7VFD - chains A and B of the 3 polymer chains in the assembly; structure by electron microscopy, 2.25 A resolution.

# Chain A (and B)
Molecule: Scaffold protein D13
Organism: Vaccinia virus (strain Western Reserve)
Notes: chain B of this document is another copy of the same molecule, construct and numbering; everything in this record applies to it too
UniProtKB: P68440 (D13_VACCW); residues 1-548 here = UniProt positions 1-548
Chain sequence (549 residues; each row starts with the number of its first residue; numbering starts at 0):
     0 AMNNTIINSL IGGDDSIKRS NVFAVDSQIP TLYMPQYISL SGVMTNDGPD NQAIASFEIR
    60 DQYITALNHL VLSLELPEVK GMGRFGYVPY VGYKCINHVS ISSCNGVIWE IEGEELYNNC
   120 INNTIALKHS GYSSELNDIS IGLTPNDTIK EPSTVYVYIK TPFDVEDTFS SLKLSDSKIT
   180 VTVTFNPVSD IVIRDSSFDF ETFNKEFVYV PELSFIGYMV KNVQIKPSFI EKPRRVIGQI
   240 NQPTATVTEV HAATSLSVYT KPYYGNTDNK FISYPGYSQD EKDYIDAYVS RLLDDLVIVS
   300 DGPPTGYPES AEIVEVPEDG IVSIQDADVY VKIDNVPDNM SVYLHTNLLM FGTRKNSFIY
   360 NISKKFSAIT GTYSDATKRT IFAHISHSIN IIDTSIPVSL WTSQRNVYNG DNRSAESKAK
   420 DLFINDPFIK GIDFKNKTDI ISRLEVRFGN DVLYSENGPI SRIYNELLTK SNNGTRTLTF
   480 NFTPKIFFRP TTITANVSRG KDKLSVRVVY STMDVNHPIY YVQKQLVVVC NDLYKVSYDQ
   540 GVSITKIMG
Unresolved in the structure: 11-14, 46-48, 548
Sequence notes: expression tag (0)
UniProt features mapped onto this chain:
  - mutagenesis: Lys17 (K17R: Confers 30% resistance to rifampicin), Val24 (V24F: Confers 35% resistance to rifampicin), Asp25 (D25N: Confers 60% resistance to rifampicin; D25V: Confers 45% resistance to rifampicin), Ser26 (S26C: Confers 40% resistance to rifampicin), Gln27 (Q27K: Confers 50% resistance to rifampicin), Thr30 (T30I: Confers 50% resistance to rifampicin), Met33 (M33I: Confers 20% resistance to rifampicin), Cys94 (C94Y: Confers 30% resistance to rifampicin), Asp175 (D175Y: Confers 50% resistance to rifampicin), Val222 (V222A: Confers 40% resistance to rifampicin), Ser227 (S227L: Confers 50% resistance to rifampicin), Arg234 (R234I: Confers 50% resistance to rifampicin), 11 further mutagenesis entries in UniProt
From the paper describing this entry:
  - self-association interface (contacts with another copy of this molecule); pairs are residue here / residue on that copy: Tyr62-Ile6, Met1, Asn2, Thr4, Ile5, Ile6, Leu9, Gln35, Val451, Leu452
  - conformationally variable residues (order/disorder transition): Met1 to Ile10

# How chain A and chain B interact
Residue-residue contacts - 104 pairs, chain A then chain B:
  Ala0(A) - Gln35(B)  hydrogen bond (backbone-side chain)
  Ala0(A) - Ile37(B)
  Ala0(A) - Asp60(B)  hydrogen bond (backbone-side chain)
  Ala0(A) - Ile63(B)
  Met1(A) - Gln35(B)
  Met1(A) - Asp60(B)  hydrogen bond (backbone-side chain)
  Met1(A) - Tyr62(B)  hydrophobic
  Met1(A) - Ile63(B)  hydrophobic
  Met1(A) - Gly216(B)
  Met1(A) - Tyr217(B)
  Met1(A) - Met218(B)
  Asn2(A) - Gln35(B)  hydrogen bond (backbone-side chain)
  Ile5(A) - Met33(B)  hydrophobic
  Ile5(A) - Gln35(B)
  Ile5(A) - Met218(B)
  Ile6(A) - Tyr62(B)  hydrophobic
  Ile6(A) - Met218(B)  hydrophobic
  Ser8(A) - Met33(B)
  Leu9(A) - Leu31(B)  hydrophobic
  Leu9(A) - Tyr32(B)
  Leu9(A) - Met218(B)
  Arg18(A) - Ile28(B)
  Arg18(A) - Pro29(B)  hydrogen bond (side chain-backbone)
  Arg18(A) - Leu31(B)
  Ser19(A) - Gln27(B)
  Ser19(A) - Ile28(B)  hydrogen bond (backbone-backbone)
  Ser19(A) - Pro29(B)
  Ser19(A) - Thr30(B)  hydrogen bond (backbone-backbone)
  Asn20(A) - Thr30(B)
  Asn20(A) - Phe168(B)
  Asn20(A) - Gln223(B)  hydrogen bond (side chain-backbone)
  Val21(A) - Pro29(B)  hydrophobic
  Val21(A) - Thr30(B)  hydrogen bond (backbone-side chain)
  Val21(A) - Thr167(B)  hydrogen bond (backbone-side chain)
  Val21(A) - Phe168(B)  hydrogen bond (backbone-backbone)
  Phe22(A) - Tyr32(B)  hydrophobic
  Phe22(A) - Thr167(B)
  Phe22(A) - Phe168(B)
  Phe22(A) - Ser170(B)
  Phe22(A) - Lys172(B)  hydrogen bond (backbone-side chain)
  Phe22(A) - Tyr217(B)  hydrophobic
  Phe22(A) - Val219(B)  hydrophobic
  Ala23(A) - Phe168(B)
  Ala23(A) - Gln223(B)
  Ala23(A) - Lys225(B)
  Val24(A) - Lys225(B)
  Val24(A) - Ile485(B)
  Val24(A) - Phe486(B)  hydrophobic
  Asp25(A) - Lys225(B)  salt bridge
  Asp25(A) - Phe486(B)
  Ser26(A) - Phe228(B)
  Ser26(A) - Ile485(B)  hydrogen bond (side chain-backbone)
  Ser26(A) - Phe486(B)
  Ser26(A) - Arg488(B)
  Gln27(A) - Phe486(B)  hydrogen bond (backbone-backbone)
  Gln27(A) - Phe487(B)
  Gln27(A) - Arg488(B)  hydrogen bond (backbone-backbone)
  Pro29(A) - Thr482(B)
  Pro29(A) - Arg488(B)
  Tyr32(A) - Asn480(B)
  Tyr32(A) - Phe481(B)  hydrogen bond (side chain-backbone)
  Tyr32(A) - Thr482(B)  hydrogen bond (side chain-backbone)
  Tyr32(A) - Thr490(B)  hydrogen bond
  Met33(A) - Phe479(B)  hydrophobic
  Met33(A) - Ile492(B)  hydrophobic
  Pro34(A) - Thr478(B)
  Pro34(A) - Phe479(B)
  Pro34(A) - Phe481(B)  hydrophobic
  Tyr36(A) - Tyr453(B)
  Tyr36(A) - Thr476(B)
  Tyr36(A) - Thr478(B)
  His68(A) - Tyr463(B)  hydrogen bond (backbone-side chain)
  His68(A) - Leu467(B)
  Val70(A) - Ile459(B)  hydrophobic
  Val70(A) - Tyr463(B)
  Val70(A) - Leu466(B)  hydrophobic
  Ile124(A) - Glu465(B)
  Ile124(A) - Ser470(B)
  Ile124(A) - Asn471(B)
  His128(A) - Ile462(B)
  His128(A) - Glu465(B)  salt bridge
  Glu134(A) - Lys436(B)  salt bridge
  Tyr155(A) - Pro458(B)
  Tyr155(A) - Ile462(B)  hydrophobic
  Tyr157(A) - Leu466(B)  hydrophobic
  Ser213(A) - Ile459(B)
  Ser213(A) - Tyr463(B)  hydrogen bond (backbone-side chain)
  Phe214(A) - Tyr463(B)  hydrogen bond (backbone-side chain)
  Ile215(A) - Tyr463(B)  hydrophobic
  Tyr217(A) - Phe481(B)
  Ser373(A) - Asp333(B)  hydrogen bond
  Asp374(A) - Asp333(B)  hydrogen bond (backbone-side chain)
  Ala375(A) - Lys331(B)
  Ala375(A) - Asp333(B)  hydrogen bond (backbone-side chain)
  Thr376(A) - Lys331(B)
  Asp450(A) - Thr4(B)
  Val451(A) - Asn2(B)
  Val451(A) - Thr4(B)  hydrogen bond (backbone-side chain)
  Leu452(A) - Asn2(B)  hydrogen bond (backbone-side chain)
  Leu452(A) - Ile5(B)  hydrophobic
  Phe487(A) - Ser19(B)
  Phe487(A) - Val21(B)  hydrophobic
  Thr493(A) - Ser8(B)
  Lys500(A) - Thr4(B)  hydrogen bond (side chain-backbone)
Other interface residues (no listed pair), chain A (52 interface residues in all): Lys17, Leu69, Ala125, Asp166, Thr167, Phe168, Phe447, Tyr453, Arg498
Other interface residues (no listed pair), chain B (69 interface residues in all): Asn7, Pro34, Ala65, Lys220, Val222, Ile224, Pro226, Glu280, Ile332, Thr369, Gly457, Ser460, Lys469, Leu477, Pro483

# Summary
Chain A and chain B form an interface of 52 and 69 residues respectively, with 27 hydrogen bonds and 3 salt
bridges. Polar pairs include Asp25(A)-Lys225(B), His128(A)-Glu465(B) and Glu134(A)-Lys436(B). Curated
annotation (UniProt) lists 23 mutagenesis sites on chain A. From the paper: conformational variability at
Met1(A); a self-association interface involving Met1(A), Asn2(A) and Thr4(A) among others.
Chain A and chain B are both Scaffold protein D13 (Vaccinia virus (strain Western Reserve)); the structure,
Cryo-EM structure of Vaccinia virus scaffolding protein D13, was determined by electron microscopy, deposited
together with 7VFE, 7VFF, 7VFG and 7VFH.
